6CIF - chains A and B; structure by X-ray diffraction, 2.20 A resolution.

# Chain A (and B)
Protein: Nitric oxide synthase, endothelial
From: Homo sapiens
Notes: EC 1.14.13.39; chain B of this document is another copy of the same molecule, construct and numbering; everything in this record applies to it too
UniProtKB: P29474 (NOS3_HUMAN), isoform P29474-3; residues 41-480 here = UniProt positions 41-480
Amino-acid sequence (440 residues; row label = number of the first residue in the row):
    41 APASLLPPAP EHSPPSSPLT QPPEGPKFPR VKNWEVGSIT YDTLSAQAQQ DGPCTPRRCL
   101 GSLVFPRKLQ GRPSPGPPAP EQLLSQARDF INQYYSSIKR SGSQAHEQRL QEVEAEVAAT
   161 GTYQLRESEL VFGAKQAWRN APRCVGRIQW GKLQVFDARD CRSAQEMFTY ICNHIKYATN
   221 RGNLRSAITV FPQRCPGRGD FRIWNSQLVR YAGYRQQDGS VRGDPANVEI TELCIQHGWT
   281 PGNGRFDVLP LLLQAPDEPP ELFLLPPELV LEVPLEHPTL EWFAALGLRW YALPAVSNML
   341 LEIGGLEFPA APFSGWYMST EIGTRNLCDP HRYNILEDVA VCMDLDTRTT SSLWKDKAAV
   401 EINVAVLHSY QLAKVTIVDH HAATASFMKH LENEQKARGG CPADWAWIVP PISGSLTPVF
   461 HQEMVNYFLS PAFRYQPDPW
Not modelled in the structure: 41-67, 110-118 (chain B: 41-66, 108-118)
Metal / ion sites: Zn2+: C94, C99 (shared with C94(B), C99(B) of chain B); heme Fe near C184 (its only coordinating residue here); Gd ion: Q257 (shared with 1 residue of chain C)
Ligand contacts:
  - F2J (N-[1-(piperidin-4-yl)-1H-indol-5-yl]thiophene-2-carboximidamide): Q247, P334, A335, V336, M339, F353, S354, G355, W356, Y357, E361, Y475
  - tetrahydrobiopterin (H4B), molecule 1: W74, W445, F460, H461, Q462, E463
  - tetrahydrobiopterin (H4B), molecule 2: S102, V104, R365, A446, W447
  - heme (HEM): W178, A181, P182, R183, C184, V185, G186, L193, S226, M339, F353, S354, G355, W356, Y357, M358, E361, V418, F473, Y475
UniProt features mapped onto this chain:
  - binding site (Zn(2+)): C94, C99
  - binding site ((6R)-L-erythro-5,6,7,8-tetrahydrobiopterin): S102, R365, A446, W447, F460
  - binding site (heme b): C184, Y475
  - binding site (L-arginine): Q247, W356, Y357, E361, N366
  - modified residue: S114 (Phosphoserine)
From the paper describing this entry:
  - specificity-determining residues: N366 (from molecular simulation)
  - mutagenesis - N366D: increased binding to F2J (from molecular simulation)

# How chain A and chain B interact
Residue-residue contacts (121):
  P69(A) - R98(B)
  P69(A) - L100(B)  hydrophobic
  W74(A) - V104(B)
  W74(A) - F105(B)  hydrophobic
  W74(A) - H371(B)
  E75(A) - P370(B)
  E75(A) - H371(B)
  A88(A) - R97(B)  hydrogen bond (backbone-side chain)
  Q89(A) - R97(B)  hydrogen bond (backbone-side chain)
  D91(A) - P96(B)
  D91(A) - R97(B)  salt bridge
  G92(A) - P96(B)  hydrogen bond (backbone-backbone)
  C94(A) - C94(B)  hydrophobic
  C94(A) - T95(B)
  C94(A) - P96(B)
  C94(A) - C99(B)  hydrophobic
  T95(A) - C94(B)
  P96(A) - D91(B)
  P96(A) - G92(B)  hydrogen bond (backbone-backbone)
  P96(A) - C94(B)
  R97(A) - S85(B)
  R97(A) - A86(B)  hydrogen bond (side chain-backbone)
  R97(A) - A88(B)  hydrogen bond (side chain-backbone)
  R97(A) - Y467(B)
  R98(A) - P69(B)
  R98(A) - V465(B)
  R98(A) - N466(B)
  C99(A) - C94(B)  hydrophobic
  C99(A) - C99(B)  hydrophobic
  C99(A) - V465(B)
  C99(A) - N466(B)  hydrogen bond (backbone-backbone)
  L100(A) - V465(B)  hydrophobic
  S102(A) - W445(B)
  S102(A) - E463(B)
  S102(A) - M464(B)  hydrogen bond (side chain-backbone)
  L103(A) - R70(B)
  L103(A) - E463(B)
  L103(A) - M464(B)
  V104(A) - W74(B)
  V104(A) - E463(B)  hydrogen bond (backbone-side chain)
  F105(A) - W74(B)  hydrophobic
  T364(A) - S455(B)
  R365(A) - S455(B)
  R365(A) - F460(B)
  D369(A) - H461(B)  salt bridge
  P370(A) - E75(B)
  P370(A) - H461(B)
  H371(A) - W74(B)
  H371(A) - E75(B)
  H371(A) - H461(B)
  L376(A) - L456(B)  hydrophobic
  T390(A) - D419(B)  hydrogen bond
  T390(A) - H421(B)
  S391(A) - L407(B)
  S391(A) - Q411(B)  hydrogen bond
  S391(A) - D419(B)  hydrogen bond (backbone-side chain)
  S392(A) - V404(B)
  L393(A) - V400(B)
  L393(A) - N403(B)
  L393(A) - V404(B)
  L393(A) - L407(B)  hydrophobic
  L393(A) - H420(B)
  K395(A) - H421(B)
  K395(A) - L456(B)
  D396(A) - V400(B)
  D396(A) - H420(B)  salt bridge
  D396(A) - H421(B)  salt bridge
  D396(A) - S453(B)  hydrogen bond
  K397(A) - V400(B)
  K397(A) - E401(B)
  K397(A) - V404(B)
  A399(A) - L456(B)  hydrophobic
  V400(A) - L393(B)
  V400(A) - K397(B)
  E401(A) - K397(B)
  N403(A) - L393(B)
  V404(A) - L393(B)
  V404(A) - K397(B)
  L407(A) - S391(B)
  L407(A) - L393(B)  hydrophobic
  Q411(A) - S391(B)  hydrogen bond
  D419(A) - T390(B)  hydrogen bond
  D419(A) - S391(B)
  H420(A) - L393(B)
  H420(A) - D396(B)  salt bridge
  H421(A) - T390(B)
  H421(A) - L393(B)
  H421(A) - K395(B)
  H421(A) - D396(B)  salt bridge
  W445(A) - S102(B)
  W445(A) - A446(B)  hydrophobic
  A446(A) - W445(B)  hydrophobic
  P451(A) - S453(B)
  P451(A) - G454(B)  hydrogen bond (backbone-backbone)
  P451(A) - S455(B)  hydrogen bond (backbone-backbone)
  I452(A) - S453(B)
  S453(A) - D396(B)  hydrogen bond
  S453(A) - P451(B)
  S453(A) - I452(B)
  S453(A) - S453(B)
  G454(A) - P451(B)  hydrogen bond (backbone-backbone)
  S455(A) - T364(B)
  S455(A) - R365(B)
  S455(A) - P451(B)  hydrogen bond (backbone-backbone)
  L456(A) - L376(B)  hydrophobic
  L456(A) - K395(B)
  L456(A) - A399(B)  hydrophobic
  F460(A) - R365(B)
  H461(A) - R365(B)
  H461(A) - D369(B)  salt bridge
  H461(A) - H371(B)
  E463(A) - S102(B)
  E463(A) - L103(B)
  E463(A) - V104(B)  hydrogen bond (side chain-backbone)
  M464(A) - S102(B)  hydrogen bond (backbone-side chain)
  V465(A) - R98(B)
  V465(A) - C99(B)
  V465(A) - L100(B)  hydrophobic
  N466(A) - R98(B)
  N466(A) - C99(B)  hydrogen bond (backbone-backbone)
  Y467(A) - R97(B)
Also at the interface, not in a pair above, chain A (62 interface residues in all): R70, V71, S85, G101, C368, A422
Also at the interface, not in a pair above, chain B (63 interface residues in all): Q87, Q90, G101, C368, S392, A422

# Overview
62 residues of chain A and 63 residues of chain B are in contact, with 23 hydrogen bonds and 7 salt bridges.
Polar pairs include D91(A)-R97(B), D369(A)-H461(B) and D396(A)-H420(B). Ligands of chain A: heme,
tetrahydrobiopterin and compound F2J. The paper reports that N366D of chain A increases binding to F2J; the
specificity determinant N366(A).
Chain A and chain B are both Nitric oxide synthase, endothelial (Homo sapiens); the structure, Structure of
the human endothelial nitric oxide synthase heme domain in complex with
N-(1-(Piperidin-4-yl)indolin-5-yl)thiophene-2-carboximidamide, was determined by X-ray diffraction together
with 6CIC, 6CID and 6CIE from the same study.
